1NIH - chains A and C of the 4 polymer chains in the assembly; structure by X-ray diffraction, 2.60 A resolution.

[Chain A (and C)]
Molecule: Hemoglobin (nickelous deoxy) (alpha chain)
Organism: Homo sapiens
Notes: chain C of this document is another copy of the same molecule, construct and numbering; everything in this record applies to it too
Reference sequence: P69905 (HBA_HUMAN); residue numbers follow UniProt; this construct covers 1-141
Sequence (141 residues; row label = number of the first residue in the row):
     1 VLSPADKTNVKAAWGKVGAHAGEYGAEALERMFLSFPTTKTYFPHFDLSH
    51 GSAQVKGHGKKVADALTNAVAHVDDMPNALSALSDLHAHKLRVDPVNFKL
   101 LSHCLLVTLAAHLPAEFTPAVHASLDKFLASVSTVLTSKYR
Residues lining bound ligands: protoporphyrin IX containing ni(II) (HNI): Met32, Thr39, Tyr42, Phe43, His45, Phe46, His58, Lys61, Val62, Ala65, Leu83, Leu86, His87, Leu91, Val93, Asn97, Phe98, Leu101, Val132, Leu136

[Chain A / chain C interface]
Pairs across the interface (5; chain A residue first):
  Val1(A) with Ser138(C)
  Asp126(A) with Arg141(C), salt bridge
  Lys127(A) with Arg141(C), hydrogen bond (side chain-backbone)
  Arg141(A) with Asp126(C), salt bridge; Lys127(C), hydrogen bond (backbone-side chain)
Also at the interface, not in a pair above, chain A (5 interface residues in all): Ala130
Also at the interface, not in a pair above, chain C (7 interface residues in all): Val1, Ala123, Ala130

[Overview]
Chain A and chain C form an interface of 5 and 7 residues respectively; the contacts include 2 hydrogen bonds
and 2 salt bridges. Among the polar pairs are Asp126(A)-Arg141(C) and Lys127(A)-Arg141(C). Bound to chain A:
protoporphyrin IX containing ni(II).
Both chains are Hemoglobin (nickelous deoxy) (alpha chain) (Homo sapiens). Entry 1NIH (Structure of
deoxy-quaternary haemoglobin with liganded beta subunits) was determined by X-ray diffraction.
